PDB entry 5OWX | electron microscopy, 5.20 A resolution (low resolution: residue-level contacts below are approximate; hydrogen-bond / salt-bridge calls are withheld) | chains 1 and 3 of the 3 polymer chains in the assembly

Chain 1:
Protein: Genome polyprotein
Source organism: Foot-and-mouth disease virus (strain A10-61)
Notes: EC 3.4.22.46, 3.6.1.15, 3.4.22.28, 2.7.7.48
UniProt: P03306 (POLG_FMDV1); residues 27-208 here correspond to UniProt positions 752-933 (UniProt number = residue number + 725)
Chain sequence (182 residues; numbered 27 to 208; the number before each row is that of its first residue):
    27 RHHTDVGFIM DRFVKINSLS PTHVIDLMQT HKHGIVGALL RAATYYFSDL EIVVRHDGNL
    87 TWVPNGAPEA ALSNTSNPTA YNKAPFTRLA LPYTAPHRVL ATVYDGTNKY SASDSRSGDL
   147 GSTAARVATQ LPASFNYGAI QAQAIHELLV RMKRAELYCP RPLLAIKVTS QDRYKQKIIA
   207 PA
Unresolved in the structure: 134-154
UniProt features mapped onto this chain:
  - region: A64 to Y72 (Antigenic epitope)
  - motif: R142 to D145 (Cell attachment site)

Chain 3:
Protein: Genome polyprotein
Source organism: Foot-and-mouth disease virus (strain A10-61)
Notes: EC 3.4.22.46, 3.6.1.15, 3.4.22.28, 2.7.7.48
UniProt: P03306 (POLG_FMDV1); residues 1-221 here correspond to UniProt positions 505-725 (UniProt number = residue number + 504)
Chain sequence (221 residues; numbered 1 to 221; the number before each row is that of its first residue):
     1 GIFPVACADG YGGLVTTDPK TADPVYGKVY NPPKTNYPGR FTNLLDVAEA CPTFLRFDDG
    61 KPYVVTRADD TRLLAKFDVS LAAKHMSNTY LSGIAQYYTQ YSGTINLHFM FTGSTDSKAR
   121 YMVAYIPPGV ETPPDTPEEA AHCIHAEWDT GLNSKFTFSI PYVSAADYAY TASDTAETTN
   181 VQGWVCVYQI THGKAENDTL LVSASAGKDF ELRLPIDPRT Q
UniProt features mapped onto this chain:
  - site: Q221 (Cleavage)

Chain 1 / chain 3 interface:
Contacting residue pairs - 55 pairs, chain 1 then chain 3:
  R27(1) - L45(3)
  R27(1) - D46(3)
  R27(1) - E49(3)
  R27(1) - G207(3)
  R27(1) - K208(3)
  R27(1) - E211(3)
  H29(1) - N43(3)
  H29(1) - L45(3)
  H29(1) - L214(3)
  T30(1) - T42(3)
  T30(1) - N43(3)
  T30(1) - L44(3)
  T30(1) - L45(3)
  D31(1) - T42(3)
  D31(1) - N43(3)
  H59(1) - R219(3)
  G60(1) - Q221(3)
  L65(1) - L44(3)
  Y71(1) - Y37(3)
  F73(1) - K34(3)
  R114(1) - K20(3)
  A116(1) - A22(3)
  P118(1) - Y26(3)
  Y119(1) - V29(3)
  R177(1) - T16(3)
  E182(1) - R40(3)
  L183(1) - G39(3)
  L183(1) - F41(3)
  Y184(1) - G39(3)
  Y184(1) - R40(3)
  Y184(1) - F41(3)
  C185(1) - G39(3)
  P186(1) - F41(3)
  L189(1) - G93(3)
  L190(1) - Q96(3)
  A191(1) - Q96(3)
  I192(1) - Q96(3)
  I192(1) - R219(3)
  V194(1) - K84(3)
  V194(1) - S87(3)
  Q197(1) - K84(3)
  R199(1) - A82(3)
  R199(1) - A83(3)
  R199(1) - K84(3)
  R199(1) - T179(3)
  R199(1) - N180(3)
  R199(1) - V181(3)
  Y200(1) - A82(3)
  Y200(1) - S173(3)
  K201(1) - T175(3)
  Q202(1) - S173(3)
  Q202(1) - D174(3)
  Q202(1) - T175(3)
  I204(1) - S173(3)
  I204(1) - D174(3)
Interface residues without a listed pair, chain 1 (48 interface residues in all): V32, F34, I35, H57, I61, A69, E77, V79, W88, P90, P104, F112, L115, L117, R124, S196, D198, K203
Interface residues without a listed pair, chain 3 (53 interface residues in all): L14, D18, T21, D23, P24, V25, G27, N31, P38, V47, D78, S80, N88, I94, Y97, Y98, T178, L212, D217

Summary:
Chain 1 and chain 3 form an interface of 48 and 53 residues respectively.
Chain 1 is Genome polyprotein and chain 3 is Genome polyprotein, both from Foot-and-mouth disease virus
(strain A10-61); the structure, Inside-out FMDV A10 capsid, was determined by electron microscopy (same
publication as 5OYI).
